Entry 8U8L (X-ray diffraction, 2.20 A resolution); this record covers chains C and B of the 4 polymer chains in the assembly.

Chain C:
Molecule: 19-nt DNA strand
Sequence (19 nucleotides; row label = number of the first residue in the row):
     1 TCTAAGCCTA AGCCTAACA
Metal / ion sites: Cs+ site 1 near DT3 (its only coordinating residue here); Cs+ site 2: DT15, DA16

Chain B:
Protein: Double-strand telomeric DNA-binding proteins 2
Organism: Caenorhabditis elegans
Reference sequence: Q22429 (Q22429_CAEEL); numbering as in UniProt (aligned over 352-475)
Amino-acid sequence (125 residues; numbered 351 to 475; the number before each row is that of its first residue):
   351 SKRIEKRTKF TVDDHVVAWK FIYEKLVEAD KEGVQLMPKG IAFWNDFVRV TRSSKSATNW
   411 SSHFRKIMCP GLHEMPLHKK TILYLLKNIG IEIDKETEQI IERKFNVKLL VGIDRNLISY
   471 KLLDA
Not modelled in the structure: 351, 475
Differences from the reference sequence: expression tag (351)
Metal / ion sites: Cs+: Leu436, Lys437, Leu467

Chain C / chain B interface:
Pairs across the interface (18; chain C residue first):
  DA10(C) with Arg357(B), base contact; Ile417(B), phosphate contact
  DA11(C) with Arg357(B), hydrogen bond to the base; Thr358(B), phosphate contact; Phe360(B), phosphate contact; Asn409(B), sugar contact; His413(B), salt bridge to the phosphate; Ile417(B), phosphate contact
  DG12(C) with Arg357(B), phosphate contact; Thr358(B), hydrogen bond to the phosphate; Phe360(B), phosphate contact; Lys405(B), salt bridge to the phosphate; Asn409(B), hydrogen bond to the phosphate
  DC13(C) with Ser406(B), hydrogen bond to the phosphate; Asn409(B), phosphate contact; Ser412(B), hydrogen bond to the base; Lys416(B), base contact
  DC14(C) with Thr408(B), base contact
Interface residues without a listed pair, chain B (13 interface residues in all): Lys356, Lys359

In short:
5 residues of chain C face 13 of chain B across their interface, with 5 hydrogen bonds and 2 salt bridges.
Polar contacts include DA11(C)-Arg357(B), DC13(C)-Ser412(B) and DG12(C)-Thr358(B). The Cs+ site 2 is built by
DT15(C) and DA16(C). Leu436(B), Lys437(B) and Leu467(B) coordinate Cs+.
Here chain C is a 19-nt DNA strand and chain B is Double-strand telomeric DNA-binding proteins 2
(Caenorhabditis elegans). Entry 8U8L (X-ray crystal structure of TEBP-2 MCD3 with ds DNA) was determined by
X-ray diffraction (same publication as 8U8M).
